PDB entry 8YKW | electron microscopy, 2.75 A resolution | chains B and E of the 5 polymer chains in the assembly

== Chain B ==
Molecule: Guanine nucleotide-binding protein G(I)/G(S)/G(T) subunit beta-1
From: Rattus norvegicus
UniProtKB: P54311 (GBB1_RAT); numbering as in UniProt (aligned over 1-340)
Sequence (340 residues; row label = number of the first residue in the row):
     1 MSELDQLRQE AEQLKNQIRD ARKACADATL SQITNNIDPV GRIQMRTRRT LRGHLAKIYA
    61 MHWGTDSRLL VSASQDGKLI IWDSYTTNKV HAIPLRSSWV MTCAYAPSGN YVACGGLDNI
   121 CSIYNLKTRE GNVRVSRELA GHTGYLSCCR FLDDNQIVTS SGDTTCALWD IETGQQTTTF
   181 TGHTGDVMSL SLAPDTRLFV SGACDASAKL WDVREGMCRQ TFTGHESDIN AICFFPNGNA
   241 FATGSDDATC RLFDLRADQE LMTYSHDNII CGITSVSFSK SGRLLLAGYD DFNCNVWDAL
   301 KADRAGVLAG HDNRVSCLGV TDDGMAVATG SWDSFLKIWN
Not modelled in the structure: 1-3

== Chain E ==
Molecule: Antibody fragment ScFv16
From: synthetic construct
Notes: antibody fragment or engineered binder
Sequence (247 residues; row label = number of the first residue in the row; note: 14 numbers in that range are skipped by the numbering (no residue carries them; nothing is unmodelled there); a row labelled like 121A-121O holds insertion residues (121A, then the next letters in order)):
     2 VQLVESGGGL VQPGGSRKLS CSASGFAFSS FGMHWVRQAP EKGLEWVAYI SSGSGTIYYA
    62 DTVKGRFTIS RDDPKNTLFL QMTSLRSEDT AMYYCVRSIY YYGSSPFDFW GQGTTLTVSS
121A-121O GGGGSGGGGSGGGGS
   136 SDIVMTQATS SVPVTPGESV SISCRSSKSL LHSNGNTYLY WFLQRPGQSP QLLIYRMSNL
   196 ASGVPDRFSG SGSGTAFTLT ISRLEAEDVG VYYCMQHLEY PLTFGAGTKL EL
Not modelled in the structure: 121A-121O

== Chain B / chain E interface ==
Pairs across the interface (12; chain B residue first):
  Arg68(B) - Tyr103(E)
  Leu69(B) - Tyr103(E)  hydrophobic
  Val90(B) - Tyr102(E)  hydrophobic
  Arg129(B) - Val2(E)
  Arg129(B) - Arg98(E)  hydrogen bond (backbone-side chain)
  Glu130(B) - Gly26(E)
  Glu130(B) - Phe27(E)
  Glu130(B) - Ala28(E)  hydrogen bond (backbone-backbone)
  Glu130(B) - Phe32(E)
  Gly131(B) - Ser31(E)
  Gly131(B) - Phe32(E)
  Gly131(B) - Ile100(E)
Also at the interface, not in a pair above, chain B (10 interface residues in all): Asp66, Asp83, His91, Asn132
Also at the interface, not in a pair above, chain E (12 interface residues in all): Phe110, Ser197

== Summary ==
10 residues of chain B face 12 of chain E across their interface, with 2 hydrogen bonds. Polar pairs include
Arg129(B)-Arg98(E) and Glu130(B)-Ala28(E).
Here chain B is Guanine nucleotide-binding protein G(I)/G(S)/G(T) subunit beta-1 (Rattus norvegicus) and chain
E is Antibody fragment ScFv16 (synthetic construct). Entry 8YKW (Cryo-EM structure of succinate receptor SUCR1
bound to succinic acid) was determined by electron microscopy together with 8YKV and 8YKX from the same study.
